5N82 - chain A; structure by X-ray diffraction, 1.71 A resolution.

== Chain A ==
Name: Tyrocidine synthase 1
From: Brevibacillus parabrevis
Notes: EC 5.1.1.11
UniProtKB: P09095 (TYCA_BREPA); aligned to UniProt positions 3-417 over residues 13-427 (the alignment contains insertions or deletions, so no single offset holds)
Chain sequence (427 residues; numbered 1 to 427; the number before each row is that of its first residue):
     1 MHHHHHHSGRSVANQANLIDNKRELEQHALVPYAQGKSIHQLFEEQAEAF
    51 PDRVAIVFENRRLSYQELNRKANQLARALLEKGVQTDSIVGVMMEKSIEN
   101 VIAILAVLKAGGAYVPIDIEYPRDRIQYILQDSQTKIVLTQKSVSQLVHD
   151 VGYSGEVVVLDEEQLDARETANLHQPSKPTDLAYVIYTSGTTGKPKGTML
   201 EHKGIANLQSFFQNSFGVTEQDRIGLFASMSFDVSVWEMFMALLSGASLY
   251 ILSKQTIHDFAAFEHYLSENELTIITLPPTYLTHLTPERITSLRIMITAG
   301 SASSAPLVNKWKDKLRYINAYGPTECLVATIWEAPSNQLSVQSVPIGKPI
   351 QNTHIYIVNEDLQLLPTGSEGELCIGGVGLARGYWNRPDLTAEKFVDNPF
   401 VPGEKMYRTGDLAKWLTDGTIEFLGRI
Unresolved in the structure: 1-29, 191-192
Construct notes: initiating methionine (1); expression tag (2-12); conflict Val234 (Ala224 in P09095), Cys326 (Ser317 in P09095), Leu327 (Ile318 in P09095), Val328 (Cys319 in P09095)
Residues lining bound ligands: 8PZ ([(2R,3S,4R,5R)-5-(6-aminopurin-9-yl)-3,4-bis(oxidanyl)oxolan-2-yl]methyl N-[(3S)-3-azanyl-3-phenyl-propanoyl]sulfamate): Phe232, Asp233, Val234, Trp237, Ala299, Gly300, Ser301, Ala302, Asn319, Ala320, Tyr321, Gly322, Pro323, Thr324, Leu327, Val328, Ile346, Asp411, Phe423, Arg426

== Overview ==
Ligands of chain A: compound 8PZ.
Chain A is Tyrocidine synthase 1 (Brevibacillus parabrevis); the structure, Crystal structure of an engineered
TycA variant in complex with an beta-Phe-AMP analog, was determined by X-ray diffraction together with 5N81
from the same study.
